Entry 4Q6H (X-ray diffraction, 1.90 A resolution); this record covers chains A and B.

[Chain A]
Protein: CFTR-associated ligand
Organism: Homo sapiens
UniProtKB: Q9HD26 (GOPC_HUMAN); residue numbers follow UniProt; this construct covers 284-370
Chain sequence (87 residues; numbered 284 to 370; the number before each row is that of its first residue):
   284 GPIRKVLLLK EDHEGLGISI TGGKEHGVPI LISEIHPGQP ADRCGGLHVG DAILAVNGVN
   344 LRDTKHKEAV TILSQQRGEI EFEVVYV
Covalent attachments: sulfite ion (SO3) linked to C327
Ligand contacts: sulfite ion (SO3): L290, L291, L292, R326

[Chain B]
Protein: iCAL36-VQDTRL peptide
Chain sequence (6 residues; each row starts with the number of its first residue):
     5 VQDTRL

[Chain A / chain B interface]
Contacting residue pairs (24; chain A residue first):
  G298(A) - L10(B)
  L299(A) - L10(B)  hydrogen bond (backbone-backbone)
  G300(A) - L10(B)  hydrogen bond (backbone-backbone)
  I301(A) - R9(B)
  I301(A) - L10(B)  hydrogen bond (backbone-backbone)
  S302(A) - D7(B)
  S302(A) - T8(B)
  S302(A) - R9(B)
  I303(A) - D7(B)
  I303(A) - T8(B)  hydrogen bond (backbone-backbone)
  T304(A) - V5(B)
  T304(A) - Q6(B)  hydrogen bond (side chain-backbone)
  G305(A) - V5(B)
  E308(A) - Q6(B)
  H309(A) - V5(B)
  H309(A) - Q6(B)  hydrogen bond
  S316(A) - D7(B)  hydrogen bond
  E317(A) - D7(B)
  H319(A) - R9(B)
  Q322(A) - R9(B)  hydrogen bond
  H349(A) - Q6(B)
  H349(A) - T8(B)  hydrogen bond
  V353(A) - T8(B)
  L356(A) - L10(B)  hydrophobic

[Overview]
17 residues of chain A face 6 of chain B across their interface, with 9 hydrogen bonds. Polar pairs include
L299(A)-L10(B), T304(A)-Q6(B) and H309(A)-Q6(B). Sulfite ion is covalently linked to C327(A).
Chain A is CFTR-associated ligand (Homo sapiens) and chain B is iCAL36-VQDTRL peptide; the structure, CFTR
Associated Ligand (CAL) bound to last 6 residues of CFTR (decameric peptide: iCAL36VQDTRL), was determined by
X-ray diffraction.
